PDB entry 3J9U | electron microscopy, 7.60 A resolution (low resolution: residue-level contacts below are approximate; hydrogen-bond / salt-bridge calls are withheld) | chains X and Y of the 28 polymer chains in the assembly

# Chain X (and Y)
Protein: V-type proton ATPase subunit c
Organism: Saccharomyces cerevisiae
Notes: chain Y of this document is another copy of the same molecule, construct and numbering; everything in this record applies to it too
UniProtKB: P25515 (VATL1_YEAST); numbering as in UniProt (aligned over 1-160)
Sequence (160 residues; each row starts with the number of its first residue):
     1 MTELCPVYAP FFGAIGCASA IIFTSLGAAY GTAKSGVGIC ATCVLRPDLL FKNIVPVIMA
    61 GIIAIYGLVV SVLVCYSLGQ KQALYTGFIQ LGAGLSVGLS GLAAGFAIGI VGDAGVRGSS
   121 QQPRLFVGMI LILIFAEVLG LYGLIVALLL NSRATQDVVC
Disordered / not traced: 1-10

# Interface between chain X and chain Y
Pairs across the interface - 69 pairs, chain X then chain Y:
  A83(X) - K81(Y)
  L84(X) - F11(Y)
  Y85(X) - F11(Y)
  Y85(X) - L78(Y)
  Y85(X) - G79(Y)
  Y85(X) - Q80(Y)
  Y85(X) - K81(Y)
  Y85(X) - Q82(Y)
  Y85(X) - Q90(Y)
  T86(X) - Q80(Y)
  F88(X) - F11(Y)
  F88(X) - A14(Y)
  I89(X) - A14(Y)
  I89(X) - G79(Y)
  G92(X) - A18(Y)
  S96(X) - I21(Y)
  L99(X) - I22(Y)
  S100(X) - I21(Y)
  S100(X) - S25(Y)
  A103(X) - S25(Y)
  A103(X) - L26(Y)
  A103(X) - A29(Y)
  A107(X) - A29(Y)
  I110(X) - A33(Y)
  I110(X) - V37(Y)
  V111(X) - T32(Y)
  V111(X) - A33(Y)
  V111(X) - C40(Y)
  A114(X) - V37(Y)
  A114(X) - C40(Y)
  G115(X) - C40(Y)
  Q121(X) - V44(Y)
  Q122(X) - C43(Y)
  Q122(X) - V44(Y)
  Q122(X) - P47(Y)
  L125(X) - P47(Y)
  M129(X) - C40(Y)
  I132(X) - T32(Y)
  I132(X) - I39(Y)
  I132(X) - I54(Y)
  I132(X) - V57(Y)
  F135(X) - V57(Y)
  L139(X) - S25(Y)
  L139(X) - A64(Y)
  Y142(X) - A20(Y)
  Y142(X) - I21(Y)
  Y142(X) - T24(Y)
  Y142(X) - S25(Y)
  Y142(X) - A64(Y)
  Y142(X) - G67(Y)
  Y142(X) - L68(Y)
  Y142(X) - S71(Y)
  I145(X) - L68(Y)
  V146(X) - C17(Y)
  V146(X) - I21(Y)
  V146(X) - L68(Y)
  V146(X) - S71(Y)
  V146(X) - V72(Y)
  V146(X) - C75(Y)
  L149(X) - C75(Y)
  L150(X) - C75(Y)
  L150(X) - L78(Y)
  R153(X) - C75(Y)
  R153(X) - Y76(Y)
  R153(X) - L78(Y)
  Q156(X) - Q80(Y)
  V159(X) - Q80(Y)
  C160(X) - Q80(Y)
  C160(X) - K81(Y)
Other interface residues (no listed pair), chain X (39 interface residues in all): L95, R117, G118, G128, L131, V138, G143
Other interface residues (no listed pair), chain Y (42 interface residues in all): I15, A28, G36, R46, L50, N53, I58, I65

# In short
39 residues of chain X face 42 of chain Y across their interface.
Chain X and chain Y are both V-type proton ATPase subunit c (Saccharomyces cerevisiae); the structure, Yeast
V-ATPase state 2, was determined by electron microscopy together with 3J9T and 3J9V from the same study.
